Entry 5VC8 (X-ray diffraction, 1.80 A resolution); this record covers chains A and B of the 6 polymer chains in the assembly.

Chain A (and B):
Molecule: Histone-lysine N-methyltransferase NSD2
Organism: Homo sapiens
Notes: EC 2.1.1.43; chain B of this document is another copy of the same molecule, construct and numbering; everything in this record applies to it too
UniProtKB: O96028 (NSD2_HUMAN); numbering as in UniProt (aligned over 211-350)
Amino-acid sequence (141 residues; each row starts with the number of its first residue):
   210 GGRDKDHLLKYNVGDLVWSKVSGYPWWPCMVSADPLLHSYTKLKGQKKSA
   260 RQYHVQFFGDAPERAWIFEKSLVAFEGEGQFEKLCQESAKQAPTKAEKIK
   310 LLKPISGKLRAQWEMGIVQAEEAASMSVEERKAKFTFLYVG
Disordered / not traced: 210-215, 254-258, 347-350 (chain B: 210-216, 302-309)
Construct notes: expression tag (210)
Modified positions: Mse239 (selenomethionine; parent Met); Mse324 (selenomethionine; parent Met); Mse335 (selenomethionine; parent Met)

Interface between chain A and chain B:
Pairs across the interface - 44 pairs, chain A then chain B:
  Ser231(A) with Lys251(B), hydrogen bond (backbone-side chain); Lys253(B); Gly254(B), hydrogen bond (side chain-backbone)
  Gly232(A) with Leu246(B)
  Tyr233(A) with Asp243(B), hydrogen bond; Leu245(B), hydrophobic; Leu246(B), hydrophobic; Trp275(B), hydrogen bond
  Trp236(A) with Leu245(B), hydrophobic
  Asp243(A) with Tyr233(B), hydrogen bond; Glu272(B)
  Pro244(A) with Asp269(B); Pro271(B), hydrophobic; Glu272(B)
  Leu245(A) with Tyr233(B), hydrophobic; Trp236(B), hydrophobic; Phe266(B), hydrophobic; Asp269(B); Glu272(B), hydrogen bond (backbone-side chain); Leu318(B), hydrophobic; Gln321(B)
  Leu246(A) with Gly232(B); Tyr233(B)
  Lys251(A) with Ser231(B), hydrogen bond (side chain-backbone)
  Phe266(A) with Leu245(B), hydrophobic
  Asp269(A) with Pro244(B); Leu245(B), hydrogen bond (side chain-backbone)
  Pro271(A) with Pro244(B), hydrophobic; Arg273(B), hydrogen bond (backbone-side chain); Gly350(B)
  Glu272(A) with Asp243(B); Pro244(B); Leu245(B), hydrogen bond (side chain-backbone)
  Arg273(A) with Pro271(B), hydrogen bond (side chain-backbone); Arg273(B); Gly350(B), hydrogen bond (side chain-backbone)
  Trp275(A) with Tyr233(B), hydrogen bond
  Glu306(A) with Gly254(B)
  Lys309(A) with Gln255(B)
  Lys317(A) with Leu246(B), hydrogen bond (side chain-backbone); His247(B)
  Leu318(A) with Leu245(B); Leu246(B), hydrophobic
  Gln321(A) with Leu245(B)
Also at the interface, not in a pair above, chain A (23 interface residues in all): Leu252, Lys253, Ala305
Also at the interface, not in a pair above, chain B (23 interface residues in all): Leu252

Overview:
The chain A/chain B interface involves 23 residues from each chain; the contacts include 14 hydrogen bonds.
Polar contacts include Ser231(A)-Lys251(B), Ser231(A)-Gly254(B) and Tyr233(A)-Asp243(B).
Both chains are Histone-lysine N-methyltransferase NSD2 (Homo sapiens). Entry 5VC8 (Crystal structure of the
WHSC1 PWWP1 domain) was determined by X-ray diffraction, deposited together with 4RXJ.
